Entry 8AFB (X-ray diffraction, 1.12 A resolution); this record covers chain A.

Chain A:
Molecule: GTPase KRas
From: Homo sapiens
Notes: EC 3.6.5.2
UniProt: P01116 (RASK_HUMAN); residue numbers follow UniProt; this construct covers 1-164
Chain sequence (170 residues; numbered 0 to 169; the number before each row is that of its first residue; numbering starts at 0):
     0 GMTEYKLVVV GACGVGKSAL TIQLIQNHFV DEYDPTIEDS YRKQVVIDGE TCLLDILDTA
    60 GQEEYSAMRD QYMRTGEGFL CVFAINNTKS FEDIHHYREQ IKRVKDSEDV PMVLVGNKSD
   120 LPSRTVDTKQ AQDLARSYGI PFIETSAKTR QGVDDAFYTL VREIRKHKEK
Not modelled in the structure: 0-1, 166-169
Sequence notes: expression tag (0, 165-169); engineered mutation Cys12 (Gly in P01116), Ser118 (Cys in P01116), Gly151 (Arg in P01116), Asp153 (Glu in P01116)
Curated features (UniProtKB/Swiss-Prot):
  - motif: Tyr32 to Tyr40 (Effector region)
  - binding site (GTP): Gly10, Ala11, Gly13 to Ala18, Val29 to Thr35, Ala59, Gly60, Asn116, Lys117, Asp119
  - modified residue: Met1 (N-acetylmethionine), Thr2 (N-acetylthreonine), Lys104 (N6-acetyllysine)
  - glycosylation: Thr35 (Microbial infection: O-linked (Glc) threonine)
  - natural variant: Lys5 (K5E: In NS3; K5N: In GASC), Gly10 (G10GG: In AML), Cys12 (G12C: In lung carcinoma; this construct carries the variant), Gly13 (G13D: In GASC, JMML and OES; G13R: In pylocytic astrocytoma), Val14 (V14I: In NS3), Leu19 (L19F: In OES), Gln22 (Q22E: In CFC2; Q22R: In NS3), Pro34 (P34L: In NS3; P34Q: In NS3; P34R: In CFC2), Ile36 (I36M: In NS3), Thr58 (T58I: In NS3), Ala59 (A59T: In GASC), Gly60 (G60R: In CFC2; G60S: In NS3), 5 further natural variant entries in UniProt
  - mutagenesis: Asp38 (D38A: Decreased interaction with MAPKAP1/SIN1), Tyr40 (Y40A: Decreased interaction with MAPKAP1/SIN1), Gln61 (Q61L: Promotes GTP binding)
Covalent attachments: compound LXD linked to Cys12
Bound ions: Mg2+: Ser17 (together with GDP)
Ligand contacts:
  - GDP (guanosine-5'-diphosphate): Ala11, Gly13, Val14, Gly15, Lys16, Ser17, Ala18, Phe28, Asp30, Tyr32, Asn116, Lys117, Asp119, Leu120, Ser145, Ala146, Lys147
  - LXD ((4S)-2-azanyl-4-[3-[6-[(2S)-2,4-dimethylpiperazin-1-yl]-4-(4-prop-2-enoylpiperazin-1-yl)pyridin-2-yl]-1,2,4-oxadiazol-5-yl]-4-methyl-6,7-dihydro-5H-1-benzothiophene-3-carbonitrile): Val9, Pro34, Ala59, Gly60, Gln61, Glu62, Glu63, Tyr64, Arg68, Asp69, Met72, Phe78, Asp92, His95, Tyr96, Gln99, Ile100, Arg102, Val103
Reported in the primary citation:
  - binding site for LXD: Cys12, His95

In short:
Bound to chain A: GDP. Compound LXD is covalently linked to Cys12. From UniProt: 20 GTP-binding residues and 3
mutagenesis sites. The paper reports a binding site for LXD at Cys12 and His95.
Chain A is GTPase KRas (Homo sapiens); the structure, Crystal structure of kras-G12C in complex with compound
23 (bi-0474), was determined by X-ray diffraction, deposited together with 7U8H, 8AFC and 8AFD.
